PDB entry 3ON0 | X-ray diffraction, 2.87 A resolution | chains A and C of the 5 polymer chains in the assembly

== Chain A (and C) ==
Protein: Protein traM
Source organism: Escherichia coli
Notes: chain C of this document is another copy of the same molecule, construct and numbering; everything in this record applies to it too
Reference sequence: P33788 (TRAM8_ECOLX); residues 1-127 here = UniProt positions 1-127
Chain sequence (127 residues; row label = number of the first residue in the row):
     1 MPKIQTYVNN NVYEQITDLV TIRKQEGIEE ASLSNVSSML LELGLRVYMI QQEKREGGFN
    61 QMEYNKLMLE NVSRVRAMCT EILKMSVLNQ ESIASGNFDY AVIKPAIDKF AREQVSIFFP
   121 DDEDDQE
Unresolved in the structure: 1, 55-58, 127 (chain C: 1, 120-127)
From the paper describing this entry:
  - binding site for sbmA: Lys3, Gln5, Tyr7, Ser32, Leu33, Ser34
  - specificity-determining residues: Gln5, Glu81 (proposed by the authors, not directly observed)

== Interface between chain A and chain C ==
Pairs across the interface (49):
  Asn65(A) - Gln61(C)
  Asn65(A) - Tyr64(C)  hydrogen bond (backbone-side chain)
  Met68(A) - Tyr64(C)
  Met68(A) - Met68(C)  hydrophobic
  Leu69(A) - Leu67(C)  hydrophobic
  Leu69(A) - Met68(C)  hydrophobic
  Val72(A) - Met68(C)  hydrophobic
  Val72(A) - Asn71(C)
  Ser73(A) - Asn71(C)
  Val75(A) - Val75(C)  hydrophobic
  Arg76(A) - Glu70(C)  salt bridge
  Arg76(A) - Asn71(C)  hydrogen bond
  Arg76(A) - Arg74(C)
  Arg76(A) - Val75(C)
  Arg76(A) - Met78(C)
  Cys79(A) - Met78(C)  hydrophobic
  Thr80(A) - Met78(C)
  Ile82(A) - Ile82(C)  hydrophobic
  Leu83(A) - Glu81(C)
  Leu83(A) - Ile82(C)
  Leu83(A) - Met85(C)  hydrophobic
  Ser86(A) - Ile82(C)
  Ser86(A) - Met85(C)
  Val87(A) - Met85(C)
  Asn89(A) - Asn89(C)  hydrogen bond
  Glu91(A) - Leu88(C)
  Glu91(A) - Asn89(C)
  Glu91(A) - Gln90(C)  hydrogen bond (side chain-backbone)
  Ser92(A) - Met85(C)
  Ser95(A) - Leu88(C)
  Phe98(A) - Glu81(C)
  Phe98(A) - Lys84(C)
  Phe98(A) - Met85(C)  hydrophobic
  Phe98(A) - Leu88(C)  hydrophobic
  Ile103(A) - Glu81(C)
  Ile107(A) - Ala77(C)  hydrophobic
  Ile107(A) - Met78(C)  hydrophobic
  Asp108(A) - Arg74(C)  salt bridge
  Phe110(A) - Ser73(C)
  Phe110(A) - Ala77(C)  hydrophobic
  Ala111(A) - Arg74(C)
  Gln114(A) - Leu69(C)
  Gln114(A) - Ser73(C)  hydrogen bond
  Val115(A) - Lys66(C)
  Val115(A) - Leu69(C)  hydrophobic
  Val115(A) - Glu70(C)
  Phe118(A) - Leu69(C)  hydrophobic
  Phe119(A) - Lys66(C)
  Phe119(A) - Leu69(C)  hydrophobic
Interface residues without a listed pair, chain C (27 interface residues in all): Phe59, Met62, Asn65, Val72, Arg76, Cys79, Glu91

== In short ==
Chain A and chain C each contribute 27 residues to their interface; the contacts include 5 hydrogen bonds and
2 salt bridges. Polar contacts include Arg76(A)-Glu70(C), Asp108(A)-Arg74(C) and Asn65(A)-Tyr64(C). The paper
reports a binding site for sbmA at Lys3(A), Gln5(A) and Tyr7(A) among others; specificity determinants Gln5(A)
and Glu81(A).
Chain A and chain C are both Protein traM (Escherichia coli); the structure, Crystal structure of the pED208
TraM-sbmA complex, was determined by X-ray diffraction.
